PDB entry 9JJ8 | electron microscopy, 2.79 A resolution | chains E and P of the 51 polymer chains in the assembly

# Chain E
Molecule: Light harvesting protein
From: Emiliania huxleyi CCMP1516
UniProtKB: R1DEA6 (R1DEA6_EMIHU); residues 1-217 here = UniProt positions 1-217
Chain sequence (217 residues; row label = number of the first residue in the row):
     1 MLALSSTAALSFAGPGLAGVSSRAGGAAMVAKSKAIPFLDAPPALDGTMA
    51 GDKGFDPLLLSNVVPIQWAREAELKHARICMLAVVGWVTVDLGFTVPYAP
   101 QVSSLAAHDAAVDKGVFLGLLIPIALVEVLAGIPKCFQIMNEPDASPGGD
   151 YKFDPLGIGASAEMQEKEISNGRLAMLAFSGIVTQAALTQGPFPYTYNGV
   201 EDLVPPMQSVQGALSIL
Not modelled in the structure: 1-30
Metal / ion sites: chlorophyll a Mg site 1 near A35 (its only coordinating residue here); chlorophyll a Mg site 2 near L203 (its only coordinating residue here); chlorophyll a Mg site 3 near I216 (its only coordinating residue here)
Ligand contacts:
  - 19'-Hexanoyloxyfucoxanthin (A1EB1; [(2Z,4E,6E,8E,10E,12E,14E)-2-[2-[(4S,6R)-4-acetyloxy-2,2,6-trimethyl-6-oxidanyl-cyclohexylidene]ethenyl]-6,11,15-trimethyl-16-oxidanylidene-17-[(1S,4S,6R)-2,2,6-trimethyl-4-oxidanyl-7-oxabicyclo[4.1.0]heptan-1-yl]heptadeca-2,4,6,8,10,12,14-heptaenyl] hexanoate): G115, V116, L118, G119, I122
  - Chlorophyll C3 (A1ECV): V96, P97, Y98, A99, P100, K114, V116
  - Fucoxanthin (A86; (3S,3'S,5R,5'R,6S,6'R,8'R)-3,5'-dihydroxy-8-oxo-6',7'-didehydro-5,5',6,6',7,8-hexahydro-5,6-epoxy-beta,beta-caroten-3'- yl acetate), molecule 1: K53, S170, R173, L174, L177, L188
  - Fucoxanthin (A86), molecule 2: M81, L82, V84, V85, F153, D154, P155, L156, G157, I158, N171, L174, A175, A178, I182, Q185, F193, P194, Y195, T196
  - chlorophyll a (CLA), molecule 1: K34, A35, I36, P37, F38, K53, F55
  - chlorophyll a (CLA), molecule 2: F38, L39, P57, L58, L59
  - chlorophyll a (CLA), molecule 3: L45, M49, G51, D52, K53, G54, F55, D56, L60, S61, V64, I66, A69, R70, A72, E73, H76, R173, M176, L177
  - chlorophyll a (CLA), molecule 4: V64, W68, A72, H76
  - chlorophyll a (CLA), molecule 5: W68, E71, A72, K75, H76, I79, L121, I124, E128, V129, G132, I133, C136
  - chlorophyll a (CLA), molecule 6: R78, M81, L82, V85, G149, D150, Y151, K152, F153, D154, I158, G159, A160, M164, Q165, K167, E168, N171
  - chlorophyll a (CLA), molecule 7: I79, L82, A83, V85, G86, T89, V90, F94, T95, V96, A99, P100, V102, A107, H108, A111, V116, F117, G119, L120, I122, P123, L126
  - chlorophyll a (CLA), molecule 8: V85, M164, K167, N171, L174
  - chlorophyll a (CLA), molecule 9: V85, L156, I158
  - chlorophyll a (CLA), molecule 10: V96, P97, Y98
  - chlorophyll a (CLA), molecule 11: H108, V112, F117, L118, L120, L121, I124
  - chlorophyll a (CLA), molecule 12: A125, L126, V129
  - chlorophyll a (CLA), molecule 13: L126, L130, Y151, K152, F153
  - chlorophyll a (CLA), molecule 14: E163, E166, K167, S170, N171, L174
  - chlorophyll a (CLA), molecule 15: L177, A178, S180, G181, T184, Q185, L188, T189, Y195, T196, Y197, L203
  - chlorophyll a (CLA), molecule 16: V183, T184, A187, L188
  - chlorophyll a (CLA), molecule 17: D202, L203, V204, P205, P206
  - chlorophyll a (CLA), molecule 18: V210, A213, L214, L217
  - chlorophyll a (CLA), molecule 19: S215, I216, L217
  - Diadinoxanthin (DD6; (3S,3'R,5R,6S,7cis)-7',8'-didehydro-5,6-dihydro-5,6-epoxy-beta,beta-carotene-3,3'-diol), molecule 1: F55, D56, P57, L58, L60, H76, I79, C80, A83, W87, S104, A107, H108, F117, M176, F179, S180
  - Diadinoxanthin (DD6), molecule 2: F55, W87, L105, H108, D109, L177, F179, S180, V183
  - Diadinoxanthin (DD6), molecule 3: K75, R78, I79, L82, F94, T95, V96, P97, L120, I124, V127, E128, Y151
  - Diadinoxanthin (DD6), molecule 4: I122, L126, L130

# Chain P
Molecule: Light harvesting protein
From: Emiliania huxleyi CCMP1516
UniProtKB: R1BTM8 (R1BTM8_EMIHU); numbering as in UniProt (aligned over 1-224)
Chain sequence (224 residues; row label = number of the first residue in the row):
     1 MAMMLSSLAAPALLAPVAPIARAPAAASAKMALVDSMEGVGEETGGQIWD
    51 PLGISEAVSDEAVMWFRASELKHGRVAMLASVGYLVGAAKISFPGELAKG
   101 VTFASVAANGPYQAWDAVPQAGKLQILSIILALEWATEAKKPHYMRGGVP
   151 GKIEQLPFDGIQGLWAPKIKFWDPLNFTGALSAEQKARKRKAELKNGRLA
   201 MIGIISFITGHNLPGSVPALDSSF
Not modelled in the structure: 1-31
Metal / ion sites: Chlorophyll c2 Mg site 1 near E43 (its only coordinating residue here); chlorophyll a Mg site 1 near H73 (its only coordinating residue here); chlorophyll a Mg site 2 near W165 (its only coordinating residue here); Chlorophyll c2 Mg site 2 near N196 (its only coordinating residue here)
Ligand contacts:
  - 19'-Hexanoyloxyfucoxanthin (A1EB1; [(2Z,4E,6E,8E,10E,12E,14E)-2-[2-[(4S,6R)-4-acetyloxy-2,2,6-trimethyl-6-oxidanyl-cyclohexylidene]ethenyl]-6,11,15-trimethyl-16-oxidanylidene-17-[(1S,4S,6R)-2,2,6-trimethyl-4-oxidanyl-7-oxabicyclo[4.1.0]heptan-1-yl]heptadeca-2,4,6,8,10,12,14-heptaenyl] hexanoate): L52, G53, I54, E56, A57, V58, F66
  - A1EB4 ([(2Z,4E,6E,8E,10E,12E,14E)-17-[(4S,6R)-4-acetyloxy-2,2,6-trimethyl-6-oxidanyl-cyclohexylidene]-6,11,15-trimethyl-2-[2-[(1R,4S,6R)-2,2,6-trimethyl-4-oxidanyl-7-oxabicyclo[4.1.0]heptan-1-yl]ethynyl]heptadeca-2,4,6,8,10,12,14,16-octaenyl] dodecanoate), molecule 1: T44, I48, W49, P51
  - A1EB4, molecule 2: M78, S81, V82, W172, D173, F177, T178, L181, K189, N196, L199, A200, I202, G203, S206, F207, V217, P218, A219, L220
  - A1EB4, molecule 3: L133, Q155, L156, P157, F158, A166, P167, I169, K170, F171
  - Chlorophyll C3 (A1ECV), molecule 1: E43, T44, G45, Q47
  - Chlorophyll C3 (A1ECV), molecule 2: W65, W135, E138, A139, H143, M145, R146
  - Fucoxanthin (A86; (3S,3'S,5R,5'R,6S,6'R,8'R)-3,5'-dihydroxy-8-oxo-6',7'-didehydro-5,5',6,6',7,8-hexahydro-5,6-epoxy-beta,beta-caroten-3'- yl acetate), molecule 1: G39, V40, G41, E43, T44, K195, R198, L199, I202
  - Fucoxanthin (A86), molecule 2: K72, V76, L79, E96, L97, A98, K99, F103, I126, I130, L133, E134, I153, F171
  - Fucoxanthin (A86), molecule 3: L85, A88, A89, K189, D221, F224
  - chlorophyll a (CLA), molecule 1: V34, M37, G39, V40, T44, Q47, I48, W49, D50, I54, S55, V63, F66, R67, S69, E70, H73, R198, M201, I202
  - chlorophyll a (CLA), molecule 2: L52, I54, W65, F66, S69, H73, I205
  - chlorophyll a (CLA), molecule 3: W65, A68, S69, K72, H73, V76, L127, I130, L131, E134, E138, Y144
  - chlorophyll a (CLA), molecule 4: V76, L79, A80, V82, G83, V86, I91, S92, F93, L97, F103, V106, A107, A114, W115, V118, I126
  - chlorophyll a (CLA), molecule 5: L79, V82, I129, L133, I169, F171, W172, D173, P174, L175, F177
  - chlorophyll a (CLA), molecule 6: L124, L127, S128, L131
  - chlorophyll a (CLA), molecule 7: W135, I161, Q162
  - chlorophyll a (CLA), molecule 8: F158, G163, L164, W165, P167
  - chlorophyll a (CLA), molecule 9: I202, I205, S206, T209, L213, P214, G215, S216, V217, P218
  - Diadinoxanthin (DD6; (3S,3'R,5R,6S,7cis)-7',8'-didehydro-5,6-dihydro-5,6-epoxy-beta,beta-carotene-3,3'-diol): W49, D50, P51, L52, I54, H73, V76, A80, Y84, P111, A114, W115, M201, I204, I205
  - Chlorophyll c2 (KC2), molecule 1: E42, E43, R188, K191, A192, K195, N196, L199
  - Chlorophyll c2 (KC2), molecule 2: R75, M78, L79, G151, K152, I153, F171, W172, K186, K189, R190, A192, E193, N196
  - Chlorophyll c2 (KC2), molecule 3: V82, K189, A192, N196, L199
  - Chlorophyll c2 (KC2), molecule 4: W165, P167, K168, I169, P174, L175
  - Chlorophyll c2 / 1,2-distearoyl-monogalactosyl-diglyceride: L97, A98, K99, V118, P119, A121, G122, Q125, I126, I129

# How chain E and chain P interact
Contacting residue pairs (24; chain E residue first):
  E163(E) - Q162(P)
  K167(E) - Q162(P)  hydrogen bond
  E201(E) - Q120(P)  hydrogen bond
  V204(E) - L127(P)  hydrophobic
  P206(E) - W115(P)  hydrogen bond (backbone-side chain)
  P206(E) - L127(P)  hydrophobic
  M207(E) - Q120(P)
  M207(E) - K123(P)  hydrogen bond (backbone-side chain)
  M207(E) - L124(P)  hydrophobic
  S209(E) - D116(P)
  V210(E) - W115(P)
  V210(E) - D116(P)  hydrogen bond (backbone-side chain)
  Q211(E) - Y112(P)  hydrogen bond (side chain-backbone)
  Q211(E) - Q113(P)  hydrogen bond
  Q211(E) - D116(P)  hydrogen bond
  L214(E) - Y112(P)  hydrogen bond (backbone-side chain)
  L214(E) - I208(P)
  L214(E) - N212(P)  hydrogen bond (backbone-side chain)
  S215(E) - Y112(P)  hydrogen bond (backbone-side chain)
  S215(E) - N212(P)
  L217(E) - I205(P)  hydrophobic
  L217(E) - I208(P)
  L217(E) - T209(P)  hydrogen bond (backbone-side chain)
  L217(E) - N212(P)  hydrogen bond (backbone-side chain)
Other interface residues (no listed pair), chain E (13 interface residues in all): I216

# Summary
The chain E/chain P interface involves 13 residues from each chain; the contacts include 13 hydrogen bonds.
Polar pairs include K167(E)-Q162(P), E201(E)-Q120(P) and P206(E)-W115(P). 3 chlorophyll a molecules are bound
between chain E and chain P.
Chain E is Light harvesting protein and chain P is Light harvesting protein, both from Emiliania huxleyi
CCMP1516; the structure, Structural insights into the PSI-FCPI supercomplex from the coccolithophore Emiliania
huxleyi, was determined by electron microscopy.
